9CYT - chains B and H of the 10 polymer chains in the assembly; structure by electron microscopy, 3.70 A resolution.

# Chain B (and H)
Molecule: Outer capsid protein mu-1N
Source organism: Mammalian orthoreovirus 3 Dearing
Notes: chain H of this document is another copy of the same molecule, construct and numbering; everything in this record applies to it too
UniProt: P11078 (MU1_REOVD); residue numbers follow UniProt; this construct covers 1-708
Amino-acid sequence (708 residues; row label = number of the first residue in the row):
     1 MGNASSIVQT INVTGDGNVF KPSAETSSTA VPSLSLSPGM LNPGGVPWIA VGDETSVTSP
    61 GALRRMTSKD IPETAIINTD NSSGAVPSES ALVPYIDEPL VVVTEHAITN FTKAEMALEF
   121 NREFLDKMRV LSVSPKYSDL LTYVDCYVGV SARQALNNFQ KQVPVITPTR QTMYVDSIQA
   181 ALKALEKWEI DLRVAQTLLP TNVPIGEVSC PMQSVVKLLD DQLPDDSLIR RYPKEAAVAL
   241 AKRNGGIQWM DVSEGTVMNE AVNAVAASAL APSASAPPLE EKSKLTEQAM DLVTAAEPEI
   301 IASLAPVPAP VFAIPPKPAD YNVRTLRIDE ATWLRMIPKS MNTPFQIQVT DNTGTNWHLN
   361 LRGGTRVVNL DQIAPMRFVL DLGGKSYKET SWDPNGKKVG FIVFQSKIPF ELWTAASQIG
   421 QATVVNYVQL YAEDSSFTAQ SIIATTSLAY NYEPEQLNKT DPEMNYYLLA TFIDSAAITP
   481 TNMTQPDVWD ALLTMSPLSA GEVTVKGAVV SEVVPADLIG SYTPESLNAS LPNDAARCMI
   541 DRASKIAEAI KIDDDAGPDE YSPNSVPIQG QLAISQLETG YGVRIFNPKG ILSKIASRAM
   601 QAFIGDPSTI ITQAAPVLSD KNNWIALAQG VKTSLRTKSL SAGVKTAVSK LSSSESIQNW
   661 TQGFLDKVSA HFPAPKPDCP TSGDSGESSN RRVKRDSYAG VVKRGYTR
Unresolved in the structure: 1-42, 676-708 (chain H: 1-42, 73-94, 680-708)

# Chain B / chain H interface
Residue-residue contacts (122; chain B residue first):
  Gly44(B) - Met116(H)
  Val46(B) - Val262(H)  hydrophobic
  Arg65(B) - Glu260(H)  hydrogen bond (side chain-backbone)
  Arg65(B) - Ala261(H)  hydrogen bond (side chain-backbone)
  Thr67(B) - Met258(H)
  Asp97(B) - Met258(H)
  Pro99(B) - Asn259(H)
  Ala107(B) - Val265(H)  hydrophobic
  Phe111(B) - Val265(H)  hydrophobic
  Ala117(B) - Ser639(H)
  Val150(B) - Met116(H)  hydrophobic
  Val150(B) - Phe120(H)  hydrophobic
  Val150(B) - Lys242(H)
  Ser151(B) - Glu119(H)  hydrogen bond
  Ser151(B) - Arg122(H)
  Arg153(B) - Ser132(H)
  Gln154(B) - Glu119(H)
  Gln154(B) - Ser134(H)
  Asn157(B) - Lys136(H)
  Gln171(B) - Ser268(H)  hydrogen bond
  Val175(B) - Ser268(H)
  Asp176(B) - Ser273(H)  hydrogen bond
  Gln179(B) - Ser273(H)
  Gln179(B) - Ala276(H)
  Gln179(B) - Pro277(H)
  Gln179(B) - Leu279(H)
  Gln179(B) - Lys282(H)  hydrogen bond
  Leu182(B) - Leu279(H)  hydrophobic
  Leu182(B) - Ser639(H)
  Lys183(B) - Ser275(H)
  Glu186(B) - Val644(H)
  Glu189(B) - Ser639(H)
  Glu189(B) - Ser641(H)  hydrogen bond
  Asp191(B) - Tyr561(H)
  Arg193(B) - Asp553(H)  salt bridge
  Arg193(B) - Pro563(H)
  Arg193(B) - Thr637(H)
  Arg193(B) - Lys638(H)
  Val194(B) - Pro563(H)  hydrophobic
  Val194(B) - Val566(H)  hydrophobic
  Gln196(B) - Thr637(H)  hydrogen bond
  Thr197(B) - Pro563(H)
  Thr197(B) - Val566(H)
  Thr197(B) - Pro567(H)
  Thr197(B) - Thr633(H)
  Thr197(B) - Ser634(H)
  Leu198(B) - Val566(H)
  Asn202(B) - Thr633(H)  hydrogen bond
  Pro204(B) - Glu299(H)
  Asp221(B) - Lys589(H)
  Gln222(B) - Gln569(H)  hydrogen bond
  Gln222(B) - Ala573(H)
  Gln222(B) - Leu592(H)
  Leu223(B) - Lys589(H)  hydrogen bond (backbone-side chain)
  Asp225(B) - Lys589(H)  salt bridge
  Arg230(B) - Lys589(H)
  Leu270(B) - Arg636(H)
  Glu281(B) - Glu297(H)
  Lys284(B) - Asp291(H)
  Lys284(B) - Thr294(H)  hydrogen bond
  Gln288(B) - Asp291(H)
  Gln288(B) - Ala295(H)
  Arg324(B) - Asp434(H)  salt bridge
  Thr325(B) - Ile443(H)
  Thr325(B) - Ala444(H)
  Thr325(B) - Thr445(H)  hydrogen bond (backbone-backbone)
  Leu326(B) - Thr445(H)
  Arg327(B) - Gln429(H)
  Arg327(B) - Ala444(H)
  Met336(B) - Glu433(H)
  Arg366(B) - Glu433(H)  salt bridge
  Lys385(B) - Ser436(H)
  Ser386(B) - Phe437(H)
  Gln440(B) - Phe437(H)
  Gln485(B) - Asp434(H)
  Gln485(B) - Ser435(H)
  Gln485(B) - Ser436(H)  hydrogen bond (side chain-backbone)
  Gln485(B) - Phe437(H)
  Asp490(B) - Ser435(H)
  Asp490(B) - Ser436(H)  hydrogen bond (side chain-backbone)
  Pro524(B) - Arg377(H)
  Glu525(B) - Ser447(H)
  Asn528(B) - Ser447(H)  hydrogen bond
  Lys551(B) - Pro310(H)  hydrogen bond (side chain-backbone)
  Lys551(B) - Ala313(H)  hydrogen bond (side chain-backbone)
  Lys551(B) - Pro315(H)
  Lys551(B) - Ala500(H)
  Ala556(B) - Pro310(H)
  Gly557(B) - Pro310(H)
  Asp559(B) - Glu455(H)
  Arg598(B) - Glu455(H)  salt bridge
  Gln601(B) - Leu498(H)
  Gln601(B) - Ser499(H)
  Gln601(B) - Ala500(H)
  Gln601(B) - Gly501(H)
  Ala602(B) - Leu498(H)  hydrogen bond (backbone-backbone)
  Ile604(B) - Ala500(H)  hydrophobic
  Gly605(B) - Pro316(H)
  Gly605(B) - Pro497(H)
  Asp606(B) - Ser496(H)
  Asp606(B) - Pro497(H)
  Lys645(B) - Pro308(H)
  Lys645(B) - Pro310(H)
  Ser649(B) - Val307(H)
  Ser649(B) - Pro308(H)
  Lys650(B) - Glu297(H)  salt bridge
  Ser653(B) - Glu299(H)
  Ser653(B) - Ser303(H)  hydrogen bond
  Ser656(B) - Leu304(H)
  Ile657(B) - Glu299(H)
  Ile657(B) - Ala302(H)
  Trp660(B) - Gln571(H)
  Trp660(B) - Asn622(H)  hydrogen bond
  Trp660(B) - Ile625(H)  hydrophobic
  Phe664(B) - Gln571(H)
  Phe664(B) - Ile574(H)  hydrophobic
  Lys667(B) - Glu578(H)
  Val668(B) - Ile574(H)  hydrophobic
  His671(B) - Leu577(H)
  His671(B) - Glu578(H)
  Phe672(B) - Ile574(H)  hydrophobic
  Phe672(B) - Leu577(H)  hydrophobic
Interface residues without a listed pair, chain B (91 interface residues in all): Gly45, Val101, Thr104, Asn158, Lys187, Ile190, Thr201, Pro224, Asp226, Leu285, Glu330, Tyr387, Lys388, Pro616, Thr646, Ser654
Interface residues without a listed pair, chain H (95 interface residues in all): Lys113, Asp126, Ala264, Ala305, Val311, Ile314, Gly383, Gly384, Tyr431, Thr438, Ile442, Glu453, Gln456, Ser562, Gly570, Ala626, Gln629, Gly630, Leu640

# In short
91 residues of chain B and 95 residues of chain H are in contact; the contacts include 21 hydrogen bonds and 6
salt bridges. Polar pairs include Arg193(B)-Asp553(H), Asp225(B)-Lys589(H) and Arg324(B)-Asp434(H).
Both chains are Outer capsid protein mu-1N (Mammalian orthoreovirus 3 Dearing). Entry 9CYT (Cryo-EM structure
of MRV outer shell) was determined by electron microscopy (same publication as 9CYX and 9CYY).
